2E9R - chains A and X of the 3 polymer chains in the assembly; structure by X-ray diffraction, 2.81 A resolution.

Chain A:
Molecule: 9-nt RNA strand
Sequence (9 nucleotides; numbered 902 to 910; the number before each row is that of its first residue):
   902 CAUGGGCCC

Chain X:
Name: RNA-dependent RNA polymerase
Source organism: Foot-and-mouth disease virus C-S8c1
Notes: EC 2.7.7.48
Reference sequence: Q0QEE1 (Q0QEE1_9PICO); residues 1-470 here correspond to UniProt positions 1719-2188 (UniProt number = residue number + 1718)
Sequence (476 residues; each row starts with the number of its first residue):
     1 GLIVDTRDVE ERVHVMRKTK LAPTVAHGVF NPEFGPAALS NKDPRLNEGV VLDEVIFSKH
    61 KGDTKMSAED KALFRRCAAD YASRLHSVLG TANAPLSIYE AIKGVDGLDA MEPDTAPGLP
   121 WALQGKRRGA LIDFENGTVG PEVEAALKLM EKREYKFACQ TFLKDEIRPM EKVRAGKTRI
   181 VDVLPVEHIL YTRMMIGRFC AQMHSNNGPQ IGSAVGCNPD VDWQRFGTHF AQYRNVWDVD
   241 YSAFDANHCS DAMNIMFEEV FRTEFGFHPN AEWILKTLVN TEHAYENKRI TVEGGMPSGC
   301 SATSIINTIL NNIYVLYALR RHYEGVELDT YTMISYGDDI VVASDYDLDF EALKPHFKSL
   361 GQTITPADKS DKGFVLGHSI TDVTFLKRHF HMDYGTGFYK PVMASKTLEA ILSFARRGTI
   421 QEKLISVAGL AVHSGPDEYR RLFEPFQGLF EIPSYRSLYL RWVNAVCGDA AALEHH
Construct notes: cloning artifact (471-476)
Metal / ion sites: Mg2+: Asp238, Asp339
Residues lining bound ligands: ribavirin triphosphate (RTP): Lys172, Arg179, Tyr241, Ser242, Ala243, Phe244, Asp245, Ser298, Gly299, Thr303, Asn307, Asp338
From the paper describing this entry:
  - binding site for the 9-nt RNA strand (chain A): Arg17, Asp109, Thr115, Ala116, Arg128, Phe162, Val181, Val183, Arg193, His204, Gly216, Cys217, Asn218, Ser298, Gly299
  - binding site for ribavirin triphosphate: Arg179, Ala243, Phe244, Asp245, Ser298, Gly299, Asn307
  - binding site for the 6-nt RNA strand: Tyr336, Asp338, Lys387, Arg388, Arg416, Glu422, Lys423, Ser426
  - catalytic residues: Asp338
  - conformationally variable residues (side-chain flip): Asp245
  - contacts within the chain: Met296-Pro297 (hydrophobic contact), Met296-Ile306 (hydrophobic contact)
  - mutagenesis - S298A, T303A, D338A, K387A/R388A: abolished growth

How chain A and chain X interact:
Pairs across the interface (50; chain A residue first):
  C902(A) - Arg416(X)  phosphate contact
  A903(A) - Arg17(X)  hydrogen bond to the sugar
  A903(A) - Lys20(X)  salt bridge to the phosphate
  A903(A) - Ala116(X)  phosphate contact
  A903(A) - Phe162(X)  sugar contact
  A903(A) - Leu163(X)  base contact
  A903(A) - Lys164(X)  base contact
  A903(A) - Asp165(X)  hydrogen bond to the base
  A903(A) - Arg416(X)  hydrogen bond to the base
  U904(A) - Thr115(X)  phosphate contact
  U904(A) - Ala116(X)  hydrogen bond to the phosphate
  U904(A) - Arg128(X)  hydrogen bond to the phosphate
  U904(A) - Lys164(X)  base contact
  U904(A) - Val181(X)  base contact
  U904(A) - Asp182(X)  base contact
  U904(A) - Val183(X)  sugar contact
  U904(A) - Leu184(X)  sugar contact
  U904(A) - Ile189(X)  sugar contact
  U904(A) - Ser298(X)  base contact
  U904(A) - Gly299(X)  hydrogen bond to the sugar
  G905(A) - Arg128(X)  salt bridge to the phosphate
  G905(A) - Ile189(X)  sugar contact
  G905(A) - Gly299(X)  sugar contact
  G905(A) - Cys300(X)  sugar contact
  G905(A) - Ser301(X)  sugar contact
  G905(A) - Ala302(X)  hydrogen bond to the sugar
  G905(A) - Thr303(X)  hydrogen bond to the sugar
  G905(A) - Ser304(X)  hydrogen bond to the base
  G906(A) - Arg193(X)  salt bridge to the phosphate
  G906(A) - His204(X)  hydrogen bond to the sugar
  G906(A) - Ser301(X)  hydrogen bond to the phosphate
  G906(A) - Ala302(X)  sugar contact
  G906(A) - Ser304(X)  base contact
  G906(A) - Tyr336(X)  hydrogen bond to the base
  G907(A) - Leu108(X)  phosphate contact
  G907(A) - Asp109(X)  hydrogen bond to the phosphate
  G907(A) - His204(X)  sugar contact
  G907(A) - Val215(X)  sugar contact
  G907(A) - Gly216(X)  hydrogen bond to the sugar
  G907(A) - Cys217(X)  hydrogen bond to the sugar
  G907(A) - Tyr336(X)  hydrogen bond to the base
  C908(A) - Gly107(X)  phosphate contact
  C908(A) - Asp109(X)  phosphate contact
  C908(A) - Gly216(X)  sugar contact
  C908(A) - Cys217(X)  hydrogen bond to the sugar
  C908(A) - Asn218(X)  hydrogen bond to the phosphate
  C909(A) - Asn218(X)  hydrogen bond to the phosphate
  C909(A) - Ser426(X)  base contact
  C910(A) - Glu422(X)  base contact
  C910(A) - Arg461(X)  salt bridge to the phosphate
Also at the interface, not in a pair above, chain X (38 interface residues in all): Asp114, Glu166, Pro219

Overview:
9 residues of chain A and 38 residues of chain X are in contact, with 19 hydrogen bonds and 4 salt bridges.
Among the polar pairs are A903(A)-Asp165(X), A903(A)-Arg416(X) and G905(A)-Ser304(X). Ligands of chain X:
ribavirin triphosphate. From the paper: the catalytic residue Asp338(X); S298A, T303A and D338A of chain X,
among others, abolish growth.
Here chain A is a 9-nt RNA strand and chain X is RNA-dependent RNA polymerase (Foot-and-mouth disease virus
C-S8c1). Entry 2E9R (Foot-and-mouth disease virus RNA-dependent RNA polymerase in complex with a
template-primer RNA and with ribavirin) was determined by X-ray diffraction (same publication as 2E9T, 2E9Z
and 2EC0).
